Entry 4BV8 (X-ray diffraction, 2.30 A resolution); this record covers chain B.

== Chain B ==
Name: Thiomorpholine-carboxylate dehydrogenase
Source organism: Mus musculus
Notes: EC 1.5.1.25
UniProtKB: O54983 (CRYM_MOUSE); residues 1-313 here = UniProt positions 1-313
Amino-acid sequence (335 residues; row label = number of the first residue in the row; numbers below 1 keep their minus sign (Met-21 is residue -21)):
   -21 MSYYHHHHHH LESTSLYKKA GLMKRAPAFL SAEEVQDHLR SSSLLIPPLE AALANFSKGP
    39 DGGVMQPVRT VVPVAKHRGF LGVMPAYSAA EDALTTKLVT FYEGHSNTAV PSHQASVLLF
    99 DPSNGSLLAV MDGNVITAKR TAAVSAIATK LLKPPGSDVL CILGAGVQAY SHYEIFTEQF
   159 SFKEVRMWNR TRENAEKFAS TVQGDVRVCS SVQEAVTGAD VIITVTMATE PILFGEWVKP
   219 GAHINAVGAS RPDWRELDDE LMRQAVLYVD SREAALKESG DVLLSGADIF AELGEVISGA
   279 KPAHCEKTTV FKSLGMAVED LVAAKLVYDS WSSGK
Disordered / not traced: -21 to 2, 81-89, 312-313
Sequence notes: expression tag (-21 to 0)
Ion coordination: K+: Leu130, Gly219, Ala220, Cys283, Lys285, Thr287

== In short ==
Leu130, Gly219, Ala220, Cys283, Lys285 and Thr287 form the K+ site.
Chain B is Thiomorpholine-carboxylate dehydrogenase (Mus musculus); the structure, Crystal structure of the
apo form of mouse Mu-crystallin, was determined by X-ray diffraction (same publication as 4BV9 and 4BVA).
